5WSG - chains A and D of the 45 polymer chains in the assembly; structure by electron microscopy, 4.00 A resolution.

== Chain A ==
Molecule: Pre-mRNA-splicing factor 8
Organism: Saccharomyces cerevisiae (strain ATCC 204508 / S288c)
Reference sequence: P33334 (PRP8_YEAST); numbering as in UniProt (aligned over 1-2413)
Sequence (2413 residues; row label = number of the first residue in the row):
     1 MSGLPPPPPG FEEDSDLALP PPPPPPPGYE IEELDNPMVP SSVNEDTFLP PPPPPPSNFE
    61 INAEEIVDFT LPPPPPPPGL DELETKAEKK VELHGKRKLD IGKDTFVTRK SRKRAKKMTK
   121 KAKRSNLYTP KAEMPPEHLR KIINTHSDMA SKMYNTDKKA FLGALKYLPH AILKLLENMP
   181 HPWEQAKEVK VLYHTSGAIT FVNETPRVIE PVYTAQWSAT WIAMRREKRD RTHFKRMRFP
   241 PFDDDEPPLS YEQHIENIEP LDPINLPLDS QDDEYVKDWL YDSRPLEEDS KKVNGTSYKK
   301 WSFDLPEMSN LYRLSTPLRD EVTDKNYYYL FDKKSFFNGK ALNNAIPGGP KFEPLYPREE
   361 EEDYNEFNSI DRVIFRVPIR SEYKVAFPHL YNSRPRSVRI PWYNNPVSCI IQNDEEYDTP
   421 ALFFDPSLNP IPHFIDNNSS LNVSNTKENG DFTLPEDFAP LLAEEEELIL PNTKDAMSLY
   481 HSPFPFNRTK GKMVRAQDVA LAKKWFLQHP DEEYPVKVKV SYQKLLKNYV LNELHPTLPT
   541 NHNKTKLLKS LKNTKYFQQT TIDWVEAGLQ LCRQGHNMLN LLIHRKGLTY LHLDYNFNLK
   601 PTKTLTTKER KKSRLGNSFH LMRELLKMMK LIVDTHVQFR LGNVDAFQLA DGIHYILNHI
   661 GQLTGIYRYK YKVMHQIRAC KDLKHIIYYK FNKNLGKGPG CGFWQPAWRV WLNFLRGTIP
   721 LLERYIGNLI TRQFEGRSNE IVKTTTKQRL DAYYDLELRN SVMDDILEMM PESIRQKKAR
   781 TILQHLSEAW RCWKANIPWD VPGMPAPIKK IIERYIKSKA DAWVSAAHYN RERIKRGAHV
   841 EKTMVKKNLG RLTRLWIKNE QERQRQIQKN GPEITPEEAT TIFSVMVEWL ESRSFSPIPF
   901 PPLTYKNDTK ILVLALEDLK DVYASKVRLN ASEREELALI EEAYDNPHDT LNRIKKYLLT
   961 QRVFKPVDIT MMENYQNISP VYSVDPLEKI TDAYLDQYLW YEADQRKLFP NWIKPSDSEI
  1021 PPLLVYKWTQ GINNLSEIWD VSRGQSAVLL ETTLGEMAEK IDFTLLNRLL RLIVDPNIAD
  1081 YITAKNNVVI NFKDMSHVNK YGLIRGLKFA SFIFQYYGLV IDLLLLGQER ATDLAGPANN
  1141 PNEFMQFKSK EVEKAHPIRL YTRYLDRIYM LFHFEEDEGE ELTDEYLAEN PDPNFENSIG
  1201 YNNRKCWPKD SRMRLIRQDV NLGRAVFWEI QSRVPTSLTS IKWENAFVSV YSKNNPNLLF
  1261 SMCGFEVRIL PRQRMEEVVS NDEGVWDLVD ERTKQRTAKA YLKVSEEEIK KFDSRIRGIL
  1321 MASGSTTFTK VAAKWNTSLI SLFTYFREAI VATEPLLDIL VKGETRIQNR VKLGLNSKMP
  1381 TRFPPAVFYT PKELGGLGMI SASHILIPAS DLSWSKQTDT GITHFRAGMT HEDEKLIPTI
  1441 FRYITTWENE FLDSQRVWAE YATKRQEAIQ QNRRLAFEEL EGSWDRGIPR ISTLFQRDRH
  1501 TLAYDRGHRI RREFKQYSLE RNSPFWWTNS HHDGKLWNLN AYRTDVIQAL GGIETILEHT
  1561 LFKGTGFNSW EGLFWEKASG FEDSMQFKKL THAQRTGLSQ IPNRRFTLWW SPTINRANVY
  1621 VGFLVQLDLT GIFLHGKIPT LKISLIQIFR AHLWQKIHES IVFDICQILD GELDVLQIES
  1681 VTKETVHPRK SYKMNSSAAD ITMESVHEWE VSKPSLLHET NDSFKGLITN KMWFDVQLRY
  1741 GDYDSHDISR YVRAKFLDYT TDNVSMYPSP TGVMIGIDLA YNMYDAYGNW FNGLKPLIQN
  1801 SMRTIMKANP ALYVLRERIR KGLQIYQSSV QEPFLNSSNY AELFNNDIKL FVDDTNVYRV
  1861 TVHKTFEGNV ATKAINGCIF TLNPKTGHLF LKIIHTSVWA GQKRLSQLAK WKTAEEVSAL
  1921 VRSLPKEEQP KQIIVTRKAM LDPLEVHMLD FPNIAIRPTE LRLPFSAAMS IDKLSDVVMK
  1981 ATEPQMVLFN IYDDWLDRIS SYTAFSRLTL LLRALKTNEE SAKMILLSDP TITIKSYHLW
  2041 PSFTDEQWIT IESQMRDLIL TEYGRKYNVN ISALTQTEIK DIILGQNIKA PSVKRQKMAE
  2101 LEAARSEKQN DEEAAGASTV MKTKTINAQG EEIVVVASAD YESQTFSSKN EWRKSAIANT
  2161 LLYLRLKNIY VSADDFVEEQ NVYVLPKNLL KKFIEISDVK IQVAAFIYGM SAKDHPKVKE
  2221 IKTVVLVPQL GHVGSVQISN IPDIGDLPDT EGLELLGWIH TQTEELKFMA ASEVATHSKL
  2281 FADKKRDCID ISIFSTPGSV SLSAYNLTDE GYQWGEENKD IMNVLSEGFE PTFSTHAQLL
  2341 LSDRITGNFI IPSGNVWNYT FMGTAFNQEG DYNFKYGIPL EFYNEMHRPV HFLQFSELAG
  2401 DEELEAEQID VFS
Unresolved in the structure: 1-126, 432-449, 1830-1839, 2086-2413
Swiss-Prot annotation at these positions:
  - region: Met1585 to Leu1598 (Important for branch point selection)
  - mutagenesis: His1658 (H1658S: No effect on viability), Glu1684 (E1684Q: No effect on viability), His1687 (H1687S: No effect on viability), Asp1700 (D1700N: No effect on viability), Asp1735 (D1735N: No effect on viability), Asp1853 (D1853A: Alters protein folding. Severely impaired growth. Strongly reduced growth at 35 degrees Celsius; when associated with A-1854; D1853N: Reduced growth at 30 degrees Celsius ...), Asp1854 (D1854A: Reduced growth at 30 degrees Celsius. Strongly reduced growth at 16 degrees Celsius. Strongly reduced growth at 35 degrees Celsius; when associated with A-1853 ...), Thr1855 (T1855A: Reduced growth at 30 degrees Celsius. Strongly reduced growth at 16 degrees Celsius), Thr1936 (T1936A: Reduced growth at 30 degrees Celsius. Strongly reduced growth at 16 degrees Celsius), Arg1937 (R1937K: Severely impaired growth. Reduced growth at 30 degrees Celsius. Strongly reduced growth at 16 degrees Celsius)

== Chain D ==
Molecule: U5 snRNA
Organism: Saccharomyces cerevisiae S288c
Sequence (214 nucleotides; numbered 1 to 214; the number before each row is that of its first residue):
     1 AAGCAGCUUU ACAGAUCAAU GGCGGAGGGA GGUCAACAUC AAGAACUGUG GGCCUUUUAU
    61 UGCCUAUAGA ACUUAUAACG AACAUGGUUC UUGCCUUUUA CCAGAACCAU CCGGGUGUUG
   121 UCUCCAUAGA AACAGGUAAA GCUGUCCGUU ACUGUGGGCU UGCCAUAUUU UUUGGAACUU
   181 UUCUGCCCUU UUUCUCAAUG AGUAAGGAGG GCGU
Unresolved in the structure: 1-27, 56-59, 128-162, 184-214

== Chain A / chain D interface ==
Pairs across the interface - 108 pairs, chain A then chain D:
  Leu127(A) with U121(D), sugar contact
  Tyr128(A) with C34(D), hydrogen bond to the sugar; A35(D), hydrogen bond to the sugar; G120(D), base contact; U121(D), hydrogen bond to the sugar
  Pro130(A) with U121(D), sugar contact; C122(D), sugar contact
  His170(A) with C112(D), salt bridge to the phosphate
  Lys174(A) with G113(D), salt bridge to the phosphate
  Lys190(A) with U33(D), salt bridge to the phosphate; C34(D), salt bridge to the phosphate
  Glu204(A) with U33(D), sugar contact
  Thr205(A) with U33(D), hydrogen bond to the base
  Arg207(A) with G114(D), salt bridge to the phosphate
  Arg284(A) with U33(D), hydrogen bond to the base
  Asn294(A) with G32(D), phosphate contact
  Gly295(A) with G32(D), phosphate contact
  Thr296(A) with G32(D), sugar contact; U33(D), phosphate contact
  Ser297(A) with G32(D), hydrogen bond to the phosphate; U33(D), sugar contact
  Lys333(A) with U76(D), sugar contact; A77(D), salt bridge to the phosphate
  Lys334(A) with U76(D), phosphate contact; A77(D), salt bridge to the phosphate
  Lys340(A) with G104(D), hydrogen bond to the phosphate; A105(D), salt bridge to the phosphate
  Phe352(A) with G104(D), phosphate contact
  Glu353(A) with A103(D), phosphate contact; G104(D), phosphate contact
  Leu355(A) with G104(D), sugar contact; A105(D), sugar contact
  Arg358(A) with U91(D), hydrogen bond to the sugar
  Trp402(A) with U76(D), base contact
  Phe484(A) with A81(D), base contact
  Arg488(A) with A81(D), base contact
  Lys492(A) with G80(D), salt bridge to the phosphate
  Arg495(A) with G80(D), base contact; C112(D), base contact; G113(D), hydrogen bond to the sugar
  Gln497(A) with A82(D), sugar contact
  Asp498(A) with A82(D), hydrogen bond to the sugar
  Ala500(A) with A82(D), phosphate contact; C83(D), phosphate contact
  Lys503(A) with A82(D), sugar contact; C83(D), salt bridge to the phosphate
  Lys527(A) with G104(D), phosphate contact
  Asn532(A) with C83(D), hydrogen bond to the phosphate; A84(D), hydrogen bond to the phosphate
  Glu533(A) with C83(D), hydrogen bond to the base
  Leu534(A) with A105(D), phosphate contact
  His535(A) with A105(D), salt bridge to the phosphate; A106(D), phosphate contact
  Thr537(A) with A84(D), base contact
  Leu538(A) with A41(D), base contact
  Pro539(A) with C79(D), base contact; G80(D), base contact; C111(D), base contact; C112(D), base contact; G113(D), base contact
  Thr540(A) with U110(D), phosphate contact; C111(D), base contact
  Asn541(A) with C40(D), hydrogen bond to the base; A41(D), phosphate contact; C79(D), base contact
  Asn543(A) with C112(D), phosphate contact; G113(D), base contact
  Lys549(A) with A35(D), phosphate contact; A36(D), salt bridge to the phosphate
  Gln559(A) with C34(D), phosphate contact
  Asn617(A) with U99(D), sugar contact
  Tyr669(A) with A100(D), sugar contact
  Lys670(A) with G86(D), salt bridge to the phosphate; A100(D), phosphate contact; C101(D), salt bridge to the phosphate
  Tyr671(A) with A100(D), sugar contact; C101(D), phosphate contact
  Lys672(A) with U85(D), phosphate contact; G86(D), salt bridge to the phosphate; C101(D), hydrogen bond to the phosphate; C102(D), phosphate contact
  His675(A) with C102(D), salt bridge to the phosphate; A103(D), salt bridge to the phosphate
  Arg678(A) with A103(D), salt bridge to the phosphate
  Arg709(A) with A82(D), hydrogen bond to the phosphate; C83(D), salt bridge to the phosphate
  Asn713(A) with C83(D), hydrogen bond to the sugar; A84(D), sugar contact
  Phe714(A) with A84(D), sugar contact
  Arg716(A) with A84(D), sugar contact; C111(D), hydrogen bond to the base; C112(D), hydrogen bond to the base
  Gly717(A) with A84(D), hydrogen bond to the sugar; U85(D), hydrogen bond to the sugar
  Pro720(A) with U110(D), sugar contact; C111(D), sugar contact
  Leu721(A) with U85(D), sugar contact; G86(D), sugar contact
  Arg724(A) with G86(D), sugar contact
  Tyr725(A) with A100(D), phosphate contact
  Arg836(A) with U92(D), salt bridge to the phosphate
  His839(A) with C95(D), hydrogen bond to the base; U97(D), salt bridge to the phosphate
  Lys842(A) with U96(D), sugar contact
  Met1321(A) with C95(D), sugar contact
  Arg1366(A) with C95(D), phosphate contact
  Asn1369(A) with C95(D), phosphate contact
  Lys1378(A) with C95(D), salt bridge to the phosphate
Other interface residues (no listed pair), chain A (89 interface residues in all): Thr129, Leu173, Asn203, Glu287, Tyr298, Lys299, Lys325, Lys351, Pro357, Arg399, Asn405, Val494, Lys504, Leu531, Lys546, Leu547, Lys552, Gln676, Thr718, Ile719, Glu841, Lys1362, Arg1370
Other interface residues (no listed pair), chain D (42 interface residues in all): G31, C94, U98, G115

== Summary ==
Chain A and chain D form an interface of 89 and 42 residues respectively, with 22 hydrogen bonds and 22 salt
bridges. Among the polar pairs are Thr205(A)-U33(D), Arg284(A)-U33(D) and Glu533(A)-C83(D). UniProt lists 10
mutagenesis sites on chain A.
Chain A is Pre-mRNA-splicing factor 8 (Saccharomyces cerevisiae (strain ATCC 204508 / S288c)) and chain D is
U5 snRNA (Saccharomyces cerevisiae S288c); the structure, Cryo-EM structure of the Catalytic Step II
spliceosome (C* complex) at 4.0 angstrom resolution, was determined by electron microscopy.
